PDB entry 5O3O | electron microscopy, 3.50 A resolution | chains A and B of the 10 polymer chains in the assembly

Chain A (and B):
Name: Microtubule-associated protein tau
Source organism: Homo sapiens
Notes: chain B of this document is another copy of the same molecule, construct and numbering; everything in this record applies to it too
Reference sequence: P10636 (TAU_HUMAN); residues 306-378 here correspond to UniProt positions 623-695 (UniProt number = residue number + 317)
Sequence (73 residues; each row starts with the number of its first residue):
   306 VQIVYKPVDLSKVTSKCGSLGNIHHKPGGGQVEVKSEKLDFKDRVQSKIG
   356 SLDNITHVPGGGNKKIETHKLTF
UniProt features mapped onto this chain:
  - site (Not glycated): K311, K317, K321, K331, K340, K343, K370, K375
  - modified residue: K311 (N6,N6-dimethyllysine), K317 (N6-acetyllysine), K321 (N6-acetyllysine), S324 (Phosphoserine), K331 (N6-acetyllysine), K343 (N6-acetyllysine), K347 (N6-acetyllysine), R349 (Omega-N-methylarginine), S352 (Phosphoserine), S356 (Phosphoserine), K369 (N6-acetyllysine)
  - glycosylation (N-linked (Glc) (glycation) lysine): K347, K353, K369
  - cross-link (Glycyl lysine isopeptide (Lys-Gly)): K311 (interchain with G-Cter in ubiquitin), K317 (interchain with G-Cter in ubiquitin), K321 (interchain with G-Cter in ubiquitin), K331 (interchain with G-Cter in ubiquitin), K343 (interchain with G-Cter in ubiquitin), K347 (interchain with G-Cter in ubiquitin), K353 (interchain with G-Cter in ubiquitin), K369 (interchain with G-Cter in ubiquitin), K375 (interchain with G-Cter in ubiquitin)
From the paper describing this entry:
  - self-association interface (contacts with another copy of this molecule); pairs are residue here / residue on that copy: Q336-K331, P332
  - post-translational modification sites: S356 (proposed by the authors, not directly observed)

Interface between chain A and chain B:
Residue-residue contacts - 4 pairs, chain A then chain B:
  K331(A) with Q336(B); E338(B)
  G334(A) with G334(B), hydrogen bond (backbone-backbone)
  Q336(A) with K331(B)
Other interface residues (no listed pair), chain A (6 interface residues in all): P332, G333, E338
From the paper, about this interface:
  - pairs named by the authors: Q336(A)-K331(B)
  - interface residues, chain A: P332(A)

Overview:
The interface between chain A and chain B involves 6 residues on one side and 4 on the other, with 1 hydrogen
bond. Its one hydrogen bond, G334(A)-G334(B), is backbone to backbone. The authors report a contact between
Q336(A) and K331(B). From the paper: the interface residue P332(A); a modification site at S356(A).
Both chains are Microtubule-associated protein tau (Homo sapiens). Entry 5O3O (Pronase-treated paired helical
filament in Alzheimer's disease brain) was determined by electron microscopy, deposited together with 5O3L and
5O3T.
